Entry 3AOI (X-ray diffraction, 4.30 A resolution (low resolution: residue-level contacts below are approximate; hydrogen-bond / salt-bridge calls are withheld)); this record covers chains B and D of the 8 polymer chains in the assembly.

# Chain B
Molecule: DNA-directed RNA polymerase subunit alpha
Source organism: Thermus thermophilus
Notes: EC 2.7.7.6
UniProt: Q5SHR6 (RPOA_THET8); residue numbers follow UniProt; this construct covers 1-315
Chain sequence (315 residues; row label = number of the first residue in the row):
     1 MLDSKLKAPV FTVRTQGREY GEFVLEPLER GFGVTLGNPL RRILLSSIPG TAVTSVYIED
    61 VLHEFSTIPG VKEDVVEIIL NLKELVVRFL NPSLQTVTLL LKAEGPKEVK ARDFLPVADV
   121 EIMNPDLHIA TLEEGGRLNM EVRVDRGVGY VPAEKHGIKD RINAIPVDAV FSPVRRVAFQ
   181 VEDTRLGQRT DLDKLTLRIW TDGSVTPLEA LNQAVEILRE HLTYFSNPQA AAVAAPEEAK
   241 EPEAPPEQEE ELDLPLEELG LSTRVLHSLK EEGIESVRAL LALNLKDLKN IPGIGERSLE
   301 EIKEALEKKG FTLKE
Not modelled in the structure: 1-6, 230-315

# Chain D
Molecule: DNA-directed RNA polymerase subunit beta'
Source organism: Thermus thermophilus
Notes: EC 2.7.7.6
UniProt: Q8RQE8 (RPOC_THET8); residues 1-1524 here = UniProt positions 1-1524
Chain sequence (1524 residues; each row starts with the number of its first residue):
     1 MKKEVRKVRI ALASPEKIRS WSYGEVEKPE TINYRTLKPE RDGLFDERIF GPIKDYECAC
    61 GKYKRQRFEG KVCERCGVEV TKSIVRRYRM GHIELATPAA HIWFVKDVPS KIGTLLDLSA
   121 TELEQVLYFS KYIVLDPKGA ILNGVPVEKR QLLTDEEYRE LRYGKQETYP LPPGVDALVK
   181 DGEEVVKGQE LAPGVVSRLD GVALYRFPRR VRVEYVKKER AGLRLPLAAW VEKEAYKPGE
   241 ILAELPEPYL FRAEEEGVVE LKELEEGAFL VLRREDEPVA TYFLPVGMTP LVVHGEIVEK
   301 GQPLAEAKGL LRMPRQVRAA QVEAEEEGET VYLTLFLEWT EPKDYRVQPH MNVVVPEGAR
   361 VEAGDKIVAA IDPEEEVIAE AEGVVHLHEP ASILVVKARV YPFEDDVEVS TGDRVAPGDV
   421 LADGGKVKSD VYGRVEVDLV RNVVRVVESY DIDARMGAEA IQQLLKELDL EALEKELLEE
   481 MKHPSRARRA KARKRLEVVR AFLDSGNRPE WMILEAVPVL PPDLRPMVQV DGGRFATSDL
   541 NDLYRRLINR NNRLKKLLAQ GAPEIIIRNE KRMLQEAVDA LLDNGRRGAP VTNPGSDRPL
   601 RSLTDILSGK QGRFRQNLLG KRVDYSGRSV IVVGPQLKLH QCGLPKRMAL ELFKPFLLKK
   661 MEEKGIAPNV KAARRMLERQ RDIKDEVWDA LEEVIHGKVV LLNRAPTLHR LGIQAFQPVL
   721 VEGQSIQLHP LVCEAFNADF DGDQMAVHVP LSSFAQAEAR IQMLSAHNLL SPASGEPLAK
   781 PSRDIILGLY YITQVRKEKK GAGLEFATPE EALAAHERGE VALNAPIKVA GRETSVGRLK
   841 YVFANPDEAL LAVAHGIVDL QDVVTVRYMG KRLETSPGRI LFARIVAEAV EDEKVAWELI
   901 QLDVPQEKNS LKDLVYQAFL RLGMEKTARL LDALKYYGFT FSTTSGITIG IDDAVIPEEK
   961 KQYLEEADRK LLQIEQAYEM GFLTDRERYD QILQLWTETT EKVTQAVFKN FEENYPFNPL
  1021 YVMAQSGARG NPQQIRQLCG LRGLMQKPSG ETFEVPVRSS FREGLTVLEY FISSHGARKG
  1081 GADTALRTAD SGYLTRKLVD VTHEIVVREA DCGTTNYISV PLFQPDEVTR SLRLRKRADI
  1141 EAGLYGRVLA REVEVLGVRL EEGRYLSMDD VHLLIKAAEA GEIQEVPVRS PLTCQTRYGV
  1201 CQKCYGYDLS MARPVSIGEA VGIVAAQSIG EPGTQLTMRT FHTGGVAGAA DITQGLPRVI
  1261 ELFEARRPKA KAVISEIDGV VRIEETEEKL SVFVESEGFS KEYKLPKEAR LLVKDGDYVE
  1321 AGQPLTRGAI DPHQLLEAKG PEAVERYLVE EIQKVYRAQG VKLHDKHIEI VVRQMMKYVE
  1381 VTDPGDSRLL EGQVLEKWDV EALNERLIAE GKTPVAWKPL LMGVTKSALS TKSWLSAASF
  1441 QNTTHVLTEA AIAGKKDELI GLKENVILGR LIPAGTGSDF VRFTQVVDQK TLKAIEEARK
  1501 EAVEAKERPA ARRGVKREQP GKQA
Not modelled in the structure: 56-84, 216-345, 527-537, 1238-1250, 1500-1524
Ion coordination: Mg2+: Asp-739 (shared with 1 residue of chain Q); Zn2+: Cys-1112, Cys-1194, Cys-1204

# How chain B and chain D interact
Contacting residue pairs (45):
  Leu-45(B) / His-855(D)
  His-63(B) / Glu-810(D)
  Phe-65(B) / Leu-813(D)
  Phe-65(B) / Leu-839(D)
  Asp-74(B) / Arg-872(D)
  Val-76(B) / Val-842(D)
  Val-76(B) / Arg-872(D)
  Glu-77(B) / Arg-867(D)
  Glu-77(B) / Arg-872(D)
  Leu-80(B) / Val-842(D)
  Leu-80(B) / Ala-844(D)
  Leu-80(B) / Arg-867(D)
  Lys-83(B) / Val-842(D)
  Lys-83(B) / Glu-848(D)
  Glu-84(B) / Asn-845(D)
  Glu-84(B) / Arg-867(D)
  Gly-149(B) / His-855(D)
  Tyr-150(B) / Phe-843(D)
  Tyr-150(B) / Glu-848(D)
  Tyr-150(B) / Ala-852(D)
  Tyr-150(B) / His-855(D)
  Pro-152(B) / Ile-857(D)
  Glu-154(B) / Val-821(D)
  Glu-154(B) / Lys-840(D)
  Val-170(B) / Glu-848(D)
  Arg-175(B) / Asp-847(D)
  Arg-175(B) / Leu-851(D)
  Arg-176(B) / Asp-847(D)
  Arg-176(B) / Arg-884(D)
  Arg-176(B) / Glu-888(D)
  Gln-180(B) / Tyr-936(D)
  Arg-185(B) / Asp-689(D)
  Arg-185(B) / Glu-692(D)
  Gly-187(B) / Lys-684(D)
  Gly-187(B) / Asp-685(D)
  Gly-187(B) / Trp-688(D)
  Gly-187(B) / Asp-689(D)
  Gln-188(B) / Lys-684(D)
  Gln-188(B) / Asp-685(D)
  Gln-188(B) / Trp-688(D)
  Arg-189(B) / Glu-722(D)
  Thr-190(B) / Leu-720(D)
  Thr-190(B) / Glu-722(D)
  Asp-191(B) / Glu-722(D)
  Arg-198(B) / Glu-888(D)
Other interface residues (no listed pair), chain B (31 interface residues in all): Ser-46, Glu-64, Asn-81, Asp-168, Phe-179, Asp-183, Leu-186
Other interface residues (no listed pair), chain D (31 interface residues in all): Gln-636, Lys-646, Glu-693, Val-721

# In short
The chain B/chain D interface involves 31 residues from each chain. Cys-1112(D), Cys-1194(D) and Cys-1204(D)
form the Zn2+ site.
Chain B is DNA-directed RNA polymerase subunit alpha and chain D is DNA-directed RNA polymerase subunit beta',
both from Thermus thermophilus; the structure, RNA polymerase-Gfh1 complex (Crystal type 2), was determined by
X-ray diffraction (same publication as 3AOH).
